Entry 8REE (electron microscopy, 3.80 A resolution); this record covers chains C and D of the 9 polymer chains in the assembly.

Chain C:
Protein: DNA-directed RNA polymerase subunit beta
From: Escherichia coli K-12
UniProt: P0A8V2 (RPOB_ECOLI); numbering as in UniProt (aligned over 1-1341)
Chain sequence (1341 residues; each row starts with the number of its first residue):
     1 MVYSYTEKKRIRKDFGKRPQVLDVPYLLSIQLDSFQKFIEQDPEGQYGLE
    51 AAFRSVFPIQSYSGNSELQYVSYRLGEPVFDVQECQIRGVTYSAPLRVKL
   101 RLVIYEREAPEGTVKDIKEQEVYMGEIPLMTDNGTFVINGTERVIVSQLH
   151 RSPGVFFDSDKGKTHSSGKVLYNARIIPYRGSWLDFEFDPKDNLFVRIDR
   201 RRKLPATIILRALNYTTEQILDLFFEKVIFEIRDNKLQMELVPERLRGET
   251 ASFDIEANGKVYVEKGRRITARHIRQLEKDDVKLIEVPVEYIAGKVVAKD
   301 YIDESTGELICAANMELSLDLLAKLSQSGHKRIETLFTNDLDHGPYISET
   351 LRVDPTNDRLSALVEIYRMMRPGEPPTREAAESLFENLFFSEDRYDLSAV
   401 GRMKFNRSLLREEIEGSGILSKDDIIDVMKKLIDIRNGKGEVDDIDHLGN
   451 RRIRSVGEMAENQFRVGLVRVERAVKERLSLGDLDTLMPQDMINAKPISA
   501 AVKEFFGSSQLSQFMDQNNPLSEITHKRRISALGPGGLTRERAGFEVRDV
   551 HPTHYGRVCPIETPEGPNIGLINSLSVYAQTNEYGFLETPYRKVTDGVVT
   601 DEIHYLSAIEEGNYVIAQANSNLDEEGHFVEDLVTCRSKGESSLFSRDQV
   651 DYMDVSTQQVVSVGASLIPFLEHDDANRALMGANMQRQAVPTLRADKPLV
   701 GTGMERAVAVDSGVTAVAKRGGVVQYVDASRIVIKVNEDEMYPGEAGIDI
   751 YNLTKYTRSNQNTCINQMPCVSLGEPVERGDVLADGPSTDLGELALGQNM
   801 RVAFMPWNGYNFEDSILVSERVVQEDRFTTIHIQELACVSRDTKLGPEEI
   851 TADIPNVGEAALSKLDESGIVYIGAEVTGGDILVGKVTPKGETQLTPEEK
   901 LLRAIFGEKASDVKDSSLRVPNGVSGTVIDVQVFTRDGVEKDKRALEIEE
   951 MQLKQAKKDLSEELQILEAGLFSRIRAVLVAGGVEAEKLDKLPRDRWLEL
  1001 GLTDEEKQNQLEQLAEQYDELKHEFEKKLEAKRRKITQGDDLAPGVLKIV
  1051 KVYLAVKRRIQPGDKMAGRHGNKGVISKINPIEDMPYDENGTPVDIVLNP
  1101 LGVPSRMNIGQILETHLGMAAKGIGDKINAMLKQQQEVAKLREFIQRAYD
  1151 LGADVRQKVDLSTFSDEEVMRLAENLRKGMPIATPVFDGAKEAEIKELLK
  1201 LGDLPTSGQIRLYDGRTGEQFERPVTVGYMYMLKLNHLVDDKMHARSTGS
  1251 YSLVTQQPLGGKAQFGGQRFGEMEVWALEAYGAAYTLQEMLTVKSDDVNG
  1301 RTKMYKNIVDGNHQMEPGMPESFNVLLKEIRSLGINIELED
Curated features (UniProtKB/Swiss-Prot):
  - modified residue (N6-acetyllysine): Lys1022, Lys1200

Chain D:
Protein: DNA-directed RNA polymerase subunit beta'
From: Escherichia coli K-12
UniProt: P0A8T7 (RPOC_ECOLI); residue numbers follow UniProt; this construct covers 4-1376
Chain sequence (1373 residues; each row starts with the number of its first residue):
     4 LLKFLKAQTKTEEFDAIKIALASPDMIRSWSFGEVKKPETINYRTFKPER
    54 DGLFCARIFGPVKDYECLCGKYKRLKHRGVICEKCGVEVTQTKVRRERMG
   104 HIELASPTAHIWFLKSLPSRIGLLLDMPLRDIERVLYFESYVVIEGGMTN
   154 LERQQILTEEQYLDALEEFGDEFDAKMGAEAIQALLKSMDLEQECEQLRE
   204 ELNETNSETKRKKLTKRIKLLEAFVQSGNKPEWMILTVLPVLPPDLRPLV
   254 PLDGGRFATSDLNDLYRRVINRNNRLKRLLDLAAPDIIVRNEKRMLQEAV
   304 DALLDNGRRGRAITGSNKRPLKSLADMIKGKQGRFRQNLLGKRVDYSGRS
   354 VITVGPYLRLHQCGLPKKMALELFKPFIYGKLELRGLATTIKAAKKMVER
   404 EEAVVWDILDEVIREHPVLLNRAPTLHRLGIQAFEPVLIEGKAIQLHPLV
   454 CAAYNADFDGDQMAVHVPLTLEAQLEARALMMSTNNILSPANGEPIIVPS
   504 QDVVLGLYYMTRDCVNAKGEGMVLTGPKEAERLYRSGLASLHARVKVRIT
   554 EYEKDANGELVAKTSLKDTTVGRAILWMIVPKGLPYSIVNQALGKKAISK
   604 MLNTCYRILGLKPTVIFADQIMYTGFAYAARSGASVGIDDMVIPEKKHEI
   654 ISEAEAEVAEIQEQFQSGLVTAGERYNKVIDIWAAANDRVSKAMMDNLQT
   704 ETVINRDGQEEKQVSFNSIYMMADSGARGSAAQIRQLAGMRGLMAKPDGS
   754 IIETPITANFREGLNVLQYFISTHGARKGLADTALKTANSGYLTRRLVDV
   804 AQDLVVTEDDCGTHEGIMMTPVIEGGDVKEPLRDRVLGRVTAEDVLKPGT
   854 ADILVPRNTLLHEQWCDLLEENSVDAVKVRSVVSCDTDFGVCAHCYGRDL
   904 ARGHIINKGEAIGVIAAQSIGEPGTQLTMRTFHIGGAASRAAAESSIQVK
   954 NKGSIKLSNVKSVVNSSGKLVITSRNTELKLIDEFGRTKESYKVPYGAVL
  1004 AKGDGEQVAGGETVANWDPHTMPVITEVSGFVRFTDMIDGQTITRQTDEL
  1054 TGLSSLVVLDSAERTAGGKDLRPALKIVDAQGNDVLIPGTDMPAQYFLPG
  1104 KAIVQLEDGVQISSGDTLARIPQESGGTKDITGGLPRVADLFEARRPKEP
  1154 AILAEISGIVSFGKETKGKRRLVITPVDGSDPYEEMIPKWRQLNVFEGER
  1204 VERGDVISDGPEAPHDILRLRGVHAVTRYIVNEVQDVYRLQGVKINDKHI
  1254 EVIVRQMLRKATIVNAGSSDFLEGEQVEYSRVKIANRELEANGKVGATYS
  1304 RDLLGITKASLATESFISAASFQETTRVLTEAAVAGKRDELRGLKENVIV
  1354 GRLIPAGTGYAYHQDRMRRRAAG
Disordered / not traced: 933-944, 1050-1056, 1068-1074, 1089-1096, 1127-1135
Bound ions: Zn2+ site 1: Cys70, Leu71, Cys88; Mg2+: Asp460, Asp462, Asp464 (shared with 1 residue of chain R); Zn2+ site 2: Cys888, Cys898
Curated features (UniProtKB/Swiss-Prot):
  - binding site (Zn(2+)): Cys70, Cys72, Cys85, Cys88, Cys814, Cys888, Cys895, Cys898
  - binding site (Mg(2+)): Asp460, Asp462, Asp464
  - modified residue: Lys983 (N6-acetyllysine)

Chain C / chain D interface:
Residue-residue contacts - 336 pairs, chain C then chain D:
  Phe545(C) with Lys781(D), hydrogen bond (backbone-side chain); Asp785(D); Leu788(D), hydrophobic
  Arg548(C) with Arg780(D), hydrogen bond (backbone-side chain); Leu788(D)
  Asp549(C) with Lys749(D); Pro750(D); Arg780(D); Lys781(D), salt bridge
  Val550(C) with Phe773(D), hydrophobic; Thr776(D); His777(D), hydrogen bond (backbone-side chain); Arg780(D)
  His554(C) with Phe773(D)
  Tyr555(C) with Val769(D); Leu770(D), hydrophobic; Phe773(D), hydrophobic
  Pro560(C) with Phe773(D), hydrophobic; Thr776(D)
  Ile561(C) with Tyr772(D), hydrophobic
  Thr563(C) with Arg780(D)
  Gly566(C) with Ala787(D)
  Ile569(C) with Leu783(D), hydrophobic
  Gly570(C) with Arg780(D)
  Asn573(C) with Arg780(D), hydrogen bond
  Gln618(C) with Leu770(D)
  Asn620(C) with Asn768(D); Val769(D)
  Arg637(C) with Leu770(D)
  Ser642(C) with Leu770(D)
  Val660(C) with Val769(D), hydrophobic; Phe773(D), hydrophobic
  Leu671(C) with Tyr772(D), hydrogen bond (backbone-side chain)
  Glu672(C) with Phe763(D); Gly766(D); Leu767(D); Tyr772(D)
  His673(C) with Phe763(D), hydrogen bond (side chain-backbone); Arg764(D), hydrogen bond (side chain-backbone); Glu765(D), hydrogen bond (side chain-backbone); Gly766(D)
  Asp674(C) with Phe763(D); Tyr772(D), hydrogen bond (backbone-side chain)
  Asp675(C) with Phe763(D); Tyr772(D), hydrogen bond (backbone-side chain)
  Ala676(C) with Tyr772(D); Ala779(D), hydrophobic
  Asn677(C) with Leu783(D)
  Ala679(C) with Tyr772(D)
  Leu680(C) with Leu783(D), hydrophobic
  Phe804(C) with Ala637(D); Ser638(D)
  Met805(C) with Ala637(D)
  Pro806(C) with Asp505(D); Ala632(D); Ala633(D); Ala637(D)
  Asn808(C) with Pro359(D); Ala633(D)
  Gly809(C) with Val357(D); Pro359(D); Phe629(D)
  Tyr810(C) with Val357(D); Pro359(D)
  Asn811(C) with Asp505(D)
  Phe812(C) with Val357(D), hydrophobic; Pro451(D); Phe461(D); Ser503(D); Gln504(D); Phe629(D), hydrophobic
  Glu813(C) with Asp460(D); Phe461(D); Gln504(D), hydrogen bond; Arg731(D), salt bridge
  Asp814(C) with Phe461(D); Asp462(D)
  Ser815(C) with Val357(D); Phe461(D)
  Gln1061(C) with Lys445(D)
  Lys1065(C) with Asp462(D), hydrogen bond (side chain-backbone)
  Lys1073(C) with Asp462(D)
  Gly1074(C) with Phe461(D); Asp462(D)
  Val1075(C) with Val354(D), hydrophobic; Ile355(D); Phe461(D), hydrogen bond (backbone-backbone); Gly463(D)
  Ile1076(C) with Thr356(D)
  Ser1077(C) with Val357(D)
  Asn1099(C) with Gln504(D); Asp505(D), hydrogen bond
  Pro1100(C) with Ala637(D); Val639(D)
  Leu1101(C) with Gln504(D); Asp505(D); Leu508(D), hydrophobic; Met725(D), hydrophobic; Ala730(D), hydrophobic; Arg731(D)
  Val1103(C) with Val639(D), hydrophobic
  Ser1105(C) with Arg731(D), hydrogen bond; Gln736(D), hydrogen bond (backbone-side chain)
  Arg1106(C) with Arg731(D)
  Met1107(C) with Gln736(D); Gln739(D); Leu740(D), hydrophobic; Phe763(D), hydrophobic
  Ile1109(C) with Ile641(D), hydrophobic; Met644(D), hydrophobic; Leu740(D), hydrophobic; Phe763(D), hydrophobic
  Ile1112(C) with Val639(D); Gly640(D); Ile641(D)
  Leu1113(C) with Ile641(D), hydrophobic
  His1116(C) with Ile641(D), hydrogen bond (side chain-backbone)
  Phe1187(C) with Leu767(D); Tyr772(D), hydrophobic
  Glu1192(C) with Arg764(D), salt bridge
  Lys1196(C) with Asp642(D), salt bridge
  Ser1207(C) with Asp642(D)
  Gln1209(C) with Gly640(D); Asp643(D)
  Phe1221(C) with Ala633(D); Arg634(D)
  Glu1222(C) with Tyr512(D); Tyr537(D); Arg634(D); Ser635(D)
  Arg1223(C) with Ser635(D), hydrogen bond (backbone-backbone); Gly636(D); Phe719(D), hydrogen bond (side chain-backbone); Ser721(D); Met724(D)
  Pro1224(C) with Gly636(D); Ser638(D), hydrogen bond (backbone-side chain)
  Val1225(C) with Gly636(D); Ser638(D)
  Thr1226(C) with Ser638(D); Val639(D)
  Val1239(C) with Ser353(D); Val354(D), hydrophobic; Lys445(D)
  Asp1240(C) with Lys445(D)
  Lys1242(C) with Arg352(D); Ser353(D); Val354(D); Gln465(D)
  Met1243(C) with Arg352(D); Ser353(D); Met372(D), hydrophobic; Lys445(D)
  His1244(C) with Gly351(D); Arg352(D), hydrogen bond (backbone-backbone); Met372(D)
  Ala1245(C) with Ser350(D); Glu375(D); Leu376(D), hydrophobic
  Arg1246(C) with Asp348(D); Tyr349(D), hydrogen bond (backbone-backbone); Ser350(D), hydrogen bond (backbone-backbone)
  Ser1247(C) with Asp348(D); Tyr349(D); Glu375(D)
  Tyr1251(C) with Asp348(D)
  Leu1253(C) with Arg99(D), hydrogen bond (backbone-side chain); Asp248(D)
  Val1254(C) with Asp248(D); Leu249(D); Pro251(D)
  Thr1255(C) with Lys332(D); Gln340(D)
  Gln1257(C) with Gln340(D), hydrogen bond (side chain-backbone); Lys345(D)
  Pro1258(C) with Arg346(D)
  Leu1259(C) with Arg346(D)
  Gly1260(C) with Arg346(D)
  Phe1265(C) with Glu375(D)
  Gly1267(C) with Arg346(D), hydrogen bond (backbone-side chain); Val347(D); Ser350(D)
  Gln1268(C) with Val347(D), hydrogen bond (backbone-backbone); Ser350(D), hydrogen bond (backbone-side chain); Gly351(D); Arg352(D); Ala467(D); His469(D)
  Arg1269(C) with Phe338(D), hydrogen bond (side chain-backbone); Arg339(D), hydrogen bond (side chain-backbone); Gly344(D), hydrogen bond (side chain-backbone); Arg346(D)
  Phe1270(C) with Leu343(D); Gly344(D); Lys345(D), hydrogen bond (backbone-backbone); Val347(D), hydrophobic; His469(D)
  Gly1271(C) with Leu343(D)
  Glu1272(C) with Leu342(D); Leu343(D), hydrogen bond (backbone-backbone)
  Met1273(C) with Thr428(D)
  Glu1274(C) with Asn424(D); Ala426(D); Thr428(D), hydrogen bond
  Val1275(C) with Leu343(D), hydrophobic
  Trp1276(C) with Arg798(D); Val801(D); Val917(D); Gln921(D), hydrogen bond (backbone-side chain)
  Ala1277(C) with Thr428(D); Arg431(D); Ile434(D), hydrophobic; Gln921(D)
  Leu1278(C) with Ile434(D), hydrophobic; Met484(D), hydrophobic
  Glu1279(C) with Ala914(D); Val917(D); Leu1347(D); Val1351(D); Ile1357(D)
  Ala1280(C) with Arg431(D); Ile918(D); Gln921(D)
  Tyr1281(C) with Arg431(D), hydrogen bond (side chain-backbone); Leu432(D); Ile434(D); Gln435(D); Leu483(D); Met484(D), hydrophobic; Asn489(D), hydrogen bond
  Gly1282(C) with Ala1359(D); Gly1360(D); Thr1361(D), hydrogen bond (backbone-backbone)
  Ala1283(C) with Glu479(D)
  Ala1284(C) with Glu479(D), hydrogen bond (backbone-side chain); Leu1356(D), hydrophobic; Ile1357(D), hydrophobic; Ala1359(D); Thr1361(D), hydrogen bond (backbone-side chain); Gly1362(D)
  Tyr1285(C) with Glu475(D); Glu479(D), hydrogen bond (backbone-side chain); Leu1356(D), hydrophobic; Thr1361(D)
  Thr1286(C) with Ala476(D); Glu479(D), hydrogen bond (backbone-side chain)
  Leu1287(C) with Val1351(D), hydrophobic; Ile1357(D), hydrophobic
  Gln1288(C) with Gly1354(D)
  Glu1289(C) with Pro471(D); Leu472(D), hydrogen bond (side chain-backbone); Thr473(D), hydrogen bond; Ala476(D)
  Met1290(C) with Val347(D); His469(D)
  Leu1291(C) with Lys345(D); Val1351(D)
  Thr1292(C) with Gly1354(D)
  Lys1294(C) with Asp348(D); Val470(D), hydrogen bond (side chain-backbone); Leu472(D)
  Ser1295(C) with Lys345(D); Arg346(D), hydrogen bond (side chain-backbone); Val347(D)
  Asp1296(C) with Lys345(D)
  Asn1299(C) with Ala10(D)
  Met1304(C) with Leu472(D); Thr473(D)
  Tyr1305(C) with Tyr349(D); Pro379(D); Tyr382(D)
  Ile1308(C) with Pro379(D), hydrophobic; Phe380(D); Leu472(D), hydrophobic
  Val1309(C) with Gly383(D)
  His1313(C) with Phe380(D); Thr473(D); Leu474(D)
  Pro1320(C) with Lys345(D); Val1353(D)
  Glu1321(C) with Arg99(D), salt bridge
  Ser1322(C) with Gln340(D), hydrogen bond (side chain-backbone); Asn341(D); Lys345(D)
  Phe1323(C) with Ile20(D), hydrophobic; Asn341(D); Ile1352(D), hydrophobic
  Val1325(C) with Arg99(D); Leu249(D), hydrophobic; Lys332(D)
  Leu1326(C) with Ile331(D), hydrophobic; Arg337(D)
  Lys1328(C) with Arg99(D); Glu100(D); Leu245(D); Pro246(D); Leu249(D)
  Glu1329(C) with Leu245(D); Leu327(D); Met330(D); Ile331(D), hydrogen bond (side chain-backbone)
  Arg1331(C) with Trp33(D); Met102(D); Pro243(D)
  Ser1332(C) with Met102(D); Pro243(D); Leu245(D); Tyr269(D), hydrogen bond; Leu327(D)
  Leu1333(C) with Trp115(D), hydrophobic; Pro243(D); Leu327(D), hydrophobic
  Gly1334(C) with Leu24(D); Ala25(D), hydrogen bond (backbone-backbone); His113(D)
  Ile1335(C) with Ile22(D), hydrophobic; Ala23(D); Trp115(D); Ala1336(D), hydrophobic
  Asn1336(C) with Ile22(D); Ala23(D), hydrogen bond (backbone-backbone); Leu24(D); Ala25(D); Trp33(D)
  Ile1337(C) with Ile20(D), hydrophobic; Lys21(D); Ile22(D), hydrophobic
  Glu1338(C) with Ile20(D); Lys21(D), hydrogen bond (backbone-backbone)
  Leu1339(C) with Phe17(D), hydrophobic; Ile20(D), hydrophobic
  Glu1340(C) with Phe17(D); Asp18(D), hydrogen bond (backbone-backbone); Ala19(D); Lys21(D); Arg1341(D), salt bridge
Other interface residues (no listed pair), chain C (151 interface residues in all): His551, Pro552, Cys559, Thr657, Trp807, Pro1062, Gly1063, Pro1104, Thr1248, Gln1256, Gly1261, Met1315, Met1319, Asp1341
Other interface residues (no listed pair), chain D (176 interface residues in all): Glu15, Glu16, Met29, Val244, Tyr360, Pro369, Lys378, Leu422, His430, Ala446, Gln448, Cys454, Ala459, Gln477, Asn720, Gly732, Thr757, Ser775, Ala784, Thr797, Phe1319, Ile1320, Leu1332, Arg1355

In short:
Chain C and chain D form an interface of 151 and 176 residues respectively, with 53 hydrogen bonds and 6 salt
bridges. Polar pairs include Asp549(C)-Lys781(D), Glu813(C)-Arg731(D) and Glu1192(C)-Arg764(D). From UniProt:
8 Zn2+-binding residues and 3 Mg2+-binding residues on chain D.
Here chain C is DNA-directed RNA polymerase subunit beta and chain D is DNA-directed RNA polymerase subunit
beta', both from Escherichia coli K-12. Entry 8REE (Cryo-EM structure of bacterial RNA polymerase-sigma54
initial transcribing complex - 9nt complex) was determined by electron microscopy (same publication as 8RE4,
8REA, 8REB, 8REC and 8RED).
